7PGH - chains B and C of the 8 polymer chains in the assembly; structure by X-ray diffraction, 4.19 A resolution (low resolution: residue-level contacts below are approximate; hydrogen-bond / salt-bridge calls are withheld).

Chain B (and C):
Name: Ion transport protein, Voltage-gated sodium channel subunit
Organism: Alkalilimnicola ehrlichii (strain ATCC BAA-1101 / DSM 17681 / MLHE-1)
Notes: chain C of this document is another copy of the same molecule, construct and numbering; everything in this record applies to it too
UniProt: chimeric construct of Q0ABW0, Q6TMY8: residues 142-245 from Q0ABW0 (Q0ABW0_ALKEH) positions 142-245 (same numbers); residues 246-279 from Q6TMY8 positions 225-258 (UniProt number = residue number - 21)
Chain sequence (143 residues; each row starts with the number of its first residue):
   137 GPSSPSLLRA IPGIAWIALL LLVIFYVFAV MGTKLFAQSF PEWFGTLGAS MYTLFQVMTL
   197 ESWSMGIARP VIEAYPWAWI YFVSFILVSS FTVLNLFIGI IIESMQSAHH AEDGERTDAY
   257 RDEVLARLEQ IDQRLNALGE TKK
Disordered / not traced: 137-144, 271-279 (chain C: 137-143, 275-279)
Construct notes: expression tag (137-141); conflict S142 (Ala in Q0ABW0)
Modified residues: Mse167, Mse187, Mse194, Mse201, Mse241 (selenomethionine; parent Met)

Chain B / chain C interface:
Contacting residue pairs (14; chain B residue first):
  A151(B) - L230(C)
  W152(B) - F227(C)
  W152(B) - L230(C)
  L155(B) - S226(C)
  Y162(B) - W215(C)
  K170(B) - W213(C)
  H246(B) - H245(C)
  Y256(B) - Y256(C)
  V260(B) - Y256(C)
  L261(B) - E259(C)
  L264(B) - E259(C)
  I267(B) - Q266(C)
  D268(B) - Q266(C)
  D268(B) - R270(C)
Interface residues without a listed pair, chain B (15 interface residues in all): I147, G149, I150
Interface residues without a listed pair, chain C (13 interface residues in all): V219, N231, I234

Summary:
15 residues of chain B face 13 of chain C across their interface.
Both chains are Ion transport protein, Voltage-gated sodium channel subunit (Alkalilimnicola ehrlichii (strain
ATCC BAA-1101 / DSM 17681 / MLHE-1)). Entry 7PGH (NaVAe1/Sp1CTDp (DDM)) was determined by X-ray diffraction,
deposited together with 7PGG, 7PG8, 7PGF and 7PGI.
